PDB entry 8UCL | electron microscopy, 3.18 A resolution | chains e and f of the 10 polymer chains in the assembly

Chain e:
Protein: Cytochrome c oxidase subunit 5
Source organism: Komagataella pastoris
UniProtKB: F2QVW8 (F2QVW8_KOMPC); residue numbers follow UniProt; this construct covers 28-151
Chain sequence (124 residues; numbered 28 to 151; the number before each row is that of its first residue):
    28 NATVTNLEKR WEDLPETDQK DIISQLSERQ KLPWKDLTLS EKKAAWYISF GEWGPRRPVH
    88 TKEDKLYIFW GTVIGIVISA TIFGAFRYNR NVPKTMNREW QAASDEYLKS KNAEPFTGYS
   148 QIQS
Residues lining bound ligands: phosphatidylethanolamine (PTY): Pro85, His87, Lys92, Phe96, Thr99

Chain f:
Protein: Cytochrome c oxidase subunit 6
Source organism: Komagataella pastoris
UniProtKB: F2QVA2 (F2QVA2_KOMPC); numbering as in UniProt (aligned over 42-141)
Chain sequence (100 residues; row label = number of the first residue in the row):
    42 EETYEEFSQR YEKEFDEAYD LFEVQRVLNN CFSYDIVPSP AVIGKALNAC RRVNDYATAV
   102 RVFEGLKHKV ETKEQYDAYL EELKDVREEL GIDLKEELFP

How chain e and chain f interact:
Contacting residue pairs (24):
  Glu35(e) - Pro141(f)
  Gln57(e) - Arg92(f)  hydrogen bond (backbone-side chain)
  Gln57(e) - Asn95(f)
  Gln57(e) - Tyr97(f)
  Lys58(e) - Arg92(f)
  Lys58(e) - Asn95(f)
  Pro60(e) - Arg92(f)
  Trp61(e) - Arg92(f)
  Trp61(e) - Asp96(f)
  Trp61(e) - Tyr97(f)  hydrophobic
  Trp61(e) - Leu131(f)
  Lys62(e) - Glu129(f)  hydrogen bond (side chain-backbone)
  Lys62(e) - Gly132(f)
  Lys69(e) - Tyr97(f)
  Lys69(e) - Asp134(f)  salt bridge
  Lys70(e) - Leu139(f)
  Ala72(e) - Ala98(f)
  Trp73(e) - Lys136(f)
  Trp73(e) - Pro141(f)  hydrophobic
  Ser76(e) - Ala98(f)
  Phe77(e) - Ala98(f)
  Phe77(e) - Thr99(f)
  Phe77(e) - Arg102(f)
  Arg83(e) - Arg102(f)
Also at the interface, not in a pair above, chain e (15 interface residues in all): Leu59, Leu66
Also at the interface, not in a pair above, chain f (22 interface residues in all): Gln66, Cys91, Ala100, Val101, Glu105, Glu130, Ile133, Phe140

Summary:
15 residues of chain e face 22 of chain f across their interface; the contacts include 2 hydrogen bonds and 1
salt bridge. Among the polar pairs are Lys69(e)-Asp134(f), Gln57(e)-Arg92(f) and Lys62(e)-Glu129(f). Ligands
of chain e: phosphatidylethanolamine.
Here chain e is Cytochrome c oxidase subunit 5 and chain f is Cytochrome c oxidase subunit 6, both from
Komagataella pastoris. Entry 8UCL (Komagataella pastoris Cytochrome c oxidase in complex with human VMAT2 and
Tetrabenazine) was determined by electron microscopy.
